PDB entry 8CY3 | X-ray diffraction, 2.65 A resolution | chains A and E of the 3 polymer chains in the assembly

[Chain A]
Protein: Site-specific DNA-methyltransferase (adenine-specific)
Source organism: Clostridioides difficile
Notes: EC 2.1.1.72
UniProtKB: A0A031WG99 (A0A031WG99_CLODI); numbering as in UniProt (aligned over 1-577)
Sequence (578 residues; row label = number of the first residue in the row; numbering starts at 0):
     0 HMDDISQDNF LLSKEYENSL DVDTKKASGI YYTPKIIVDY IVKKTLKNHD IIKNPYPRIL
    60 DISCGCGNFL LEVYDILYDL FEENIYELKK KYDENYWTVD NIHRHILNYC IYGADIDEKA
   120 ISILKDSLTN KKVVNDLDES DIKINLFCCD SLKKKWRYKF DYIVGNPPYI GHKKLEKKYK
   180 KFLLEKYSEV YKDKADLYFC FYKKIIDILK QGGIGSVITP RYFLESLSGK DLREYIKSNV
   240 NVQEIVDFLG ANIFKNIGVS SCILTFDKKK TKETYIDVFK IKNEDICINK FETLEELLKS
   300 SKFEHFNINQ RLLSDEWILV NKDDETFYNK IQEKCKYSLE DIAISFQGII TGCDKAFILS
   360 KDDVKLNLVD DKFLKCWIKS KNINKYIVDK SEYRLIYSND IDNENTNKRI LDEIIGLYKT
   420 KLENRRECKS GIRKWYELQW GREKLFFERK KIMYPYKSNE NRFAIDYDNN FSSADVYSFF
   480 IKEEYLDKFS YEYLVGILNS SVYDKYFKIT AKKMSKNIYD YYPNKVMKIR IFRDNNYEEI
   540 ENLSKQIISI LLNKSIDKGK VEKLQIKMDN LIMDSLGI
Disordered / not traced: 0-27, 133-136
Sequence notes: expression tag (0)
Ion coordination: K+ site 1: Lys88, Lys89, Tyr91, Glu93; K+ site 2: Gly249, Asn251, Val258, Ser259
Residues lining bound ligands: TAI (N-[3-(4-aminophenyl)propyl]adenosine): Gly28, Tyr30, Ile61, Ser62, Gly64, Asp114, Ile115, Asp116, Cys148, Asp149, Ser150, Leu151, Asn165, Pro167, Leu174, Glu175, Tyr178, Leu196, Phe200
What the authors report for this chain:
  - binding site for TAI: Glu175

[Chain E]
Molecule: 14-nt DNA strand
Sequence (14 nucleotides; each row starts with the number of its first residue):
     1 ATGGGACTTT TTGA

[Interface between chain A and chain E]
Contacting residue pairs (39):
  His171(A) with DT11(E), base contact; DT12(E), sugar contact
  Lys172(A) with DT9(E), hydrogen bond to the base; DT10(E), hydrogen bond to the base; DT11(E), hydrogen bond to the sugar; DT12(E), phosphate contact
  Lys179(A) with DT12(E), hydrogen bond to the phosphate; DG13(E), salt bridge to the phosphate
  Lys191(A) with DA14(E), phosphate contact
  Asp192(A) with DG13(E), sugar contact; DA14(E), sugar contact
  Lys193(A) with DT12(E), hydrogen bond to the base; DG13(E), hydrogen bond to the base
  Lys254(A) with DG3(E), phosphate contact
  Asn255(A) with DG3(E), base contact
  Ile349(A) with DT10(E), base contact; DT11(E), base contact
  Gly351(A) with DT10(E), sugar contact
  Cys352(A) with DT10(E), phosphate contact
  Asp353(A) with DT10(E), hydrogen bond to the phosphate
  Lys378(A) with DT8(E), phosphate contact; DT9(E), salt bridge to the phosphate
  Ser379(A) with DT8(E), hydrogen bond to the phosphate
  Lys380(A) with DT8(E), hydrogen bond to the phosphate
  Arg424(A) with DT11(E), phosphate contact
  Arg425(A) with DT12(E), base contact; DG13(E), hydrogen bond to the base
  Gln438(A) with DT11(E), base contact; DT12(E), base contact
  Trp439(A) with DT11(E), base contact; DT12(E), hydrogen bond to the base
  Tyr455(A) with DT8(E), hydrogen bond to the base; DT9(E), base contact
  Lys456(A) with DT8(E), base contact
  Ser472(A) with DT10(E), base contact
  Ala473(A) with DT10(E), base contact
  Asp474(A) with DT9(E), phosphate contact
  Ile517(A) with DC7(E), base contact; DT8(E), base contact
Other interface residues (no listed pair), chain A (30 interface residues in all): Leu183, Thr350, Lys420, Glu426, Lys515
Other interface residues (no listed pair), chain E (11 interface residues in all): DT2, DG5

[Overview]
The interface between chain A and chain E involves 30 residues on one side and 11 on the other; the contacts
include 12 hydrogen bonds and 2 salt bridges. Among the polar pairs are Lys172(A)-DT9(E), Lys172(A)-DT10(E)
and Lys193(A)-DT12(E). Chain A binds compound TAI. From the paper: a binding site for TAI at Glu175(A).
Chain A is Site-specific DNA-methyltransferase (adenine-specific) (Clostridioides difficile) and chain E is a
14-nt DNA strand; the structure, CamA Adenine Methyltransferase Complexed to Cognate Substrate DNA and
Compound 15, was determined by X-ray diffraction together with 8CXS, 8CXT, 8CXU, 8CXV, 8CXW, 8CXX and 7
further entries from the same study.
